PDB entry 6RD4 | electron microscopy, 2.90 A resolution | chains T and Y of the 31 polymer chains in the assembly

== Chain T ==
Name: ATP synthase subunit alpha
Source organism: Polytomella sp. Pringsheim 198.80
Reference sequence: A0ZW40 (A0ZW40_9CHLO); residue numbers follow UniProt; this construct covers 1-562
Amino-acid sequence (562 residues; numbered 1 to 562; the number before each row is that of its first residue):
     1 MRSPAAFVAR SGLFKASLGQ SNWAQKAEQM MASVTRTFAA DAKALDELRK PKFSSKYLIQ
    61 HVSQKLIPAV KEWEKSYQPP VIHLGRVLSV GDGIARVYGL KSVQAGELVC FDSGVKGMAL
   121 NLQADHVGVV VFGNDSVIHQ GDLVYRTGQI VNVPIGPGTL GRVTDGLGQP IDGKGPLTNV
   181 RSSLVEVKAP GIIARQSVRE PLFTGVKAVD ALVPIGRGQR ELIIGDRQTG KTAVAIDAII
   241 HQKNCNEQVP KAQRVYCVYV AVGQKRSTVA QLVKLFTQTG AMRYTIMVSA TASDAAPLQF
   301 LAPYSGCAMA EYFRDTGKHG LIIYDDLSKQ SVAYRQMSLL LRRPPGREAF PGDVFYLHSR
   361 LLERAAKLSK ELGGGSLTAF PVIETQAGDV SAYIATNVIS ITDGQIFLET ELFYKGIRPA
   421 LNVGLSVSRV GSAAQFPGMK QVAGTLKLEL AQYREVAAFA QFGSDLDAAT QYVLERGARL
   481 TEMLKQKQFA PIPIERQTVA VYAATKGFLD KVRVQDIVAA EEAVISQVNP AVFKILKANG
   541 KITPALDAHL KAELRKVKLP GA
Disordered / not traced: 1-39
Differences from the reference sequence: conflict Arg-266 (Lys in A0ZW40)
Ion coordination: Mg2+: Thr-232 (together with ATP)
Ligand contacts:
  - ADP (adenosine-5'-diphosphate): Val-427, Ser-428, Arg-429
  - ATP (adenosine-5'-triphosphate): Asp-226, Arg-227, Gln-228, Thr-229, Gly-230, Lys-231, Thr-232, Ala-233, Glu-384, Phe-413, Arg-418, Pro-419, Gln-486, Lys-487, Gln-488
From the paper describing this entry:
  - binding site for ADP: Arg-429

== Chain Y ==
Name: ATP synthase subunit beta
Source organism: Polytomella sp. Pringsheim 198.80
Notes: EC 7.1.2.2
Reference sequence: A0ZW41 (A0ZW41_9CHLO); residue numbers follow UniProt; this construct covers 1-574
Amino-acid sequence (574 residues; numbered 1 to 574; the number before each row is that of its first residue):
     1 MALRYAAGLA KNVVQRQGAS LNIARAFAAE PAPAIDAGYV SQVIGPVVDV RFDGELPSIL
    61 SSLEVEGHSV RLVLEVAQHM GDNTVRCIAM DSTDGLVRGQ KVVDTGSPIK VPVGRGTLGR
   121 IMNVIGEPVD EQGPIDAADI WSIHREAPEF TEQSTEQEIL VTGIKVVDLL APYQRGGKIG
   181 LFGGAGVGKT VLIMELINNV AKAHGGFSVF AGVGERTREG NDLYREMIES GVIKLGAERG
   241 NSKCTLVYGQ MNEPPGARAR VALTGLTVAE YFRDIEGQDV LLFVDNIFRF TQANSEVSAL
   301 LGRIPSAVGY QPTLATDLGG LQERITTTTK GSITSVQAVY VPADDLTDPA PATTFAHLDA
   361 TTVLSRSIAE LGIYPAVDPL DSTSRMLNPN VIGAEHYNVA RGVQKVLQDY KNLQDIIAIL
   421 GMDELSEEDK LTVARARKIQ RFLSQPFQVA EVFTGTPGKY VDLADTISGF QGVLTGKYDD
   481 LPEMAFYMVG DIKEVKEKAD KMAKDIASRK EADNKKVSEE LKDIPSLDKL VSEIKEVVIE
   541 EDDGLEEDFK AEALSSETVV LNEEGKSVPL PKKN
Disordered / not traced: 1-35, 557-574
Differences from the reference sequence: conflict Ala-350 (Gly in A0ZW41), Leu-387 (Arg in A0ZW41)
Ion coordination: Mg2+: Thr-190 (together with ADP)
Ligand contacts:
  - ADP (adenosine-5'-diphosphate): Gly-184, Ala-185, Gly-186, Val-187, Gly-188, Lys-189, Thr-190, Val-191, Tyr-374, Pro-375, Phe-447, Ala-450, Phe-453, Thr-454
  - ATP (adenosine-5'-triphosphate): Ser-384, Arg-385, Asn-388, Tyr-397

== Chain T / chain Y interface ==
Residue-residue contacts (141; chain T residue first):
  Gly-99(T) / Arg-98(Y)  hydrogen bond (backbone-side chain)
  Leu-100(T) / Arg-98(Y)  hydrogen bond (backbone-side chain)
  Lys-101(T) / Val-97(Y)
  Lys-101(T) / Arg-98(Y)
  Ser-102(T) / Val-97(Y)
  Val-103(T) / Leu-96(Y)
  Val-103(T) / Val-97(Y)
  Gln-104(T) / Gly-95(Y)
  Gln-104(T) / Leu-96(Y)
  Gln-104(T) / Val-97(Y)
  Ala-105(T) / Val-43(Y)  hydrophobic
  Ala-105(T) / Thr-93(Y)
  Ala-105(T) / Asp-94(Y)
  Ala-105(T) / Gly-95(Y)  hydrogen bond (backbone-backbone)
  Ala-105(T) / Leu-96(Y)  hydrogen bond (backbone-backbone)
  Gly-106(T) / Asp-94(Y)
  Leu-120(T) / Val-43(Y)
  Asn-121(T) / Val-43(Y)
  Asn-121(T) / Ile-44(Y)
  Leu-122(T) / Gln-42(Y)
  Leu-122(T) / Val-43(Y)  hydrogen bond (backbone-backbone)
  Leu-122(T) / Leu-96(Y)
  Leu-122(T) / Arg-98(Y)
  Gln-123(T) / Gln-42(Y)
  Gln-123(T) / Ile-44(Y)
  Gln-123(T) / Arg-98(Y)  hydrogen bond (backbone-side chain)
  Ala-124(T) / Ser-41(Y)
  His-126(T) / Arg-98(Y)
  Val-127(T) / Arg-98(Y)
  Pro-157(T) / Leu-545(Y)  hydrophobic
  Pro-157(T) / Phe-549(Y)
  Leu-160(T) / Leu-545(Y)  hydrophobic
  Asn-179(T) / Glu-546(Y)
  Asn-179(T) / Phe-549(Y)
  Asn-179(T) / Lys-550(Y)  hydrogen bond
  Val-180(T) / Phe-549(Y)
  Arg-181(T) / Phe-549(Y)
  Lys-188(T) / Asn-252(Y)
  Lys-188(T) / Glu-253(Y)  salt bridge
  Ala-189(T) / Asn-252(Y)
  Pro-190(T) / Thr-217(Y)
  Gly-191(T) / Thr-217(Y)
  Ile-192(T) / Ile-121(Y)  hydrophobic
  Ile-192(T) / Thr-217(Y)
  Ile-192(T) / Asn-221(Y)  hydrogen bond (backbone-side chain)
  Ile-193(T) / Val-129(Y)
  Ile-193(T) / Asp-130(Y)
  Ile-193(T) / Glu-131(Y)
  Ile-193(T) / Tyr-224(Y)  hydrophobic
  Ile-193(T) / Arg-225(Y)
  Arg-195(T) / Thr-217(Y)
  Arg-195(T) / Asn-221(Y)
  Gln-196(T) / Asn-221(Y)
  Ser-197(T) / Asp-222(Y)
  Arg-220(T) / Arg-216(Y)
  Arg-220(T) / Arg-218(Y)
  Glu-247(T) / Ile-539(Y)
  Gln-248(T) / Ile-539(Y)
  Val-249(T) / Ile-539(Y)
  Pro-250(T) / Val-537(Y)  hydrophobic
  Pro-250(T) / Val-538(Y)
  Pro-250(T) / Glu-540(Y)
  Lys-251(T) / Glu-540(Y)  hydrogen bond (backbone-side chain)
  Lys-251(T) / Asp-542(Y)
  Lys-251(T) / Asp-543(Y)
  Arg-254(T) / Glu-540(Y)
  Arg-254(T) / Glu-541(Y)
  Arg-254(T) / Asp-542(Y)
  Arg-254(T) / Asp-543(Y)  salt bridge
  Tyr-256(T) / Asp-543(Y)
  Tyr-256(T) / Leu-545(Y)
  Arg-283(T) / Asp-543(Y)  salt bridge
  Tyr-284(T) / Asp-543(Y)
  Tyr-312(T) / Phe-549(Y)
  Tyr-312(T) / Glu-552(Y)  hydrogen bond
  Thr-316(T) / Glu-552(Y)
  Lys-318(T) / Leu-545(Y)
  Arg-343(T) / Ile-44(Y)
  Arg-343(T) / Gly-45(Y)
  Pro-344(T) / Ala-299(Y)
  Arg-347(T) / Val-308(Y)
  Gly-352(T) / Glu-296(Y)
  Asp-353(T) / Glu-296(Y)
  Phe-355(T) / Met-251(Y)  hydrophobic
  Phe-355(T) / Arg-289(Y)
  Phe-355(T) / Gln-292(Y)
  Phe-355(T) / Glu-296(Y)
  Tyr-356(T) / Asn-252(Y)
  Tyr-356(T) / Glu-253(Y)
  Tyr-356(T) / Pro-254(Y)
  Tyr-356(T) / Pro-255(Y)
  Tyr-356(T) / Arg-258(Y)
  Tyr-356(T) / Glu-296(Y)
  Ser-359(T) / Met-251(Y)  hydrogen bond (side chain-backbone)
  Glu-363(T) / Arg-216(Y)
  Glu-363(T) / Thr-217(Y)  hydrogen bond
  Glu-363(T) / Met-251(Y)
  Glu-363(T) / Asn-252(Y)
  Ser-391(T) / Ala-343(Y)
  Thr-396(T) / Tyr-340(Y)
  Thr-396(T) / Ala-343(Y)
  Asn-397(T) / Gln-292(Y)
  Ile-399(T) / Ala-185(Y)  hydrophobic
  Ile-399(T) / Arg-216(Y)
  Ser-400(T) / Arg-216(Y)  hydrogen bond (backbone-side chain)
  Ser-400(T) / Arg-289(Y)
  Ser-400(T) / Tyr-340(Y)  hydrogen bond
  Ile-401(T) / Arg-216(Y)  hydrogen bond (backbone-side chain)
  Ile-401(T) / Met-251(Y)
  Thr-402(T) / Arg-216(Y)  hydrogen bond (backbone-side chain)
  Asp-403(T) / Arg-216(Y)  salt bridge
  Asp-403(T) / Arg-218(Y)  salt bridge
  Gly-424(T) / Glu-370(Y)
  Leu-425(T) / Glu-370(Y)
  Arg-429(T) / Ala-185(Y)
  Arg-429(T) / Gly-186(Y)
  Arg-429(T) / Arg-216(Y)
  Arg-429(T) / Phe-453(Y)
  Val-430(T) / Phe-453(Y)
  Phe-459(T) / Ile-417(Y)
  Phe-459(T) / Ala-418(Y)
  Phe-459(T) / Ile-419(Y)
  Phe-459(T) / Leu-420(Y)
  Phe-459(T) / Gly-421(Y)
  Phe-462(T) / Ala-418(Y)
  Phe-462(T) / Ile-419(Y)  hydrophobic
  Ser-464(T) / Ile-419(Y)  hydrogen bond (side chain-backbone)
  Ser-464(T) / Leu-420(Y)
  Asp-465(T) / Leu-420(Y)
  Asn-529(T) / Leu-527(Y)
  Lys-534(T) / Ile-534(Y)
  Ile-535(T) / Leu-530(Y)  hydrophobic
  Ile-535(T) / Val-531(Y)  hydrophobic
  Ala-538(T) / Ile-534(Y)  hydrophobic
  Pro-544(T) / Ile-524(Y)
  Ala-545(T) / Asp-523(Y)
  Ala-545(T) / Ile-524(Y)  hydrophobic
  Ala-548(T) / Lys-516(Y)
  His-549(T) / Ile-524(Y)
  His-549(T) / Pro-525(Y)  hydrogen bond (side chain-backbone)
  His-549(T) / Leu-527(Y)
Interface residues without a listed pair, chain T (84 interface residues in all): Ile-150, Ile-155, Gly-156, Glu-186, Val-198, Phe-313, Ala-531, Leu-546, Ala-552
Interface residues without a listed pair, chain Y (75 interface residues in all): Asp-91, Glu-215, Gly-220, Tyr-248, Gln-250, Leu-300, Gly-309, Asp-423, Val-517, Ser-526, Asp-548

== Overview ==
84 residues of chain T face 75 of chain Y across their interface, with 18 hydrogen bonds and 5 salt bridges.
Polar pairs include Lys-188(T)/Glu-253(Y), Arg-254(T)/Asp-543(Y) and Arg-283(T)/Asp-543(Y). ADP is bound
between chain T and chain Y. Chain T binds ATP. Chain Y binds ATP. The paper reports a binding site for ADP at
Arg-429(T).
Here chain T is ATP synthase subunit alpha and chain Y is ATP synthase subunit beta, both from Polytomella sp.
Pringsheim 198.80. Entry 6RD4 (CryoEM structure of Polytomella F-ATP synthase, Full dimer, composite map) was
determined by electron microscopy (same publication as 6RD5, 6RD6, 6RD7, 6RD8, 6RD9, 6RDA and 46 further
entries).
